Entry 9MEI (X-ray diffraction, 1.84 A resolution); this record covers chains A and B.

Chain A (and B):
Molecule: 3C-like proteinase nsp5
Source organism: Severe acute respiratory syndrome coronavirus 2
Notes: EC 3.4.22.69; chain B of this document is another copy of the same molecule, construct and numbering; everything in this record applies to it too
UniProtKB: P0DTD1 (R1AB_SARS2); residues 1-306 here correspond to UniProt positions 3264-3569 (UniProt number = residue number + 3263)
Chain sequence (306 residues; row label = number of the first residue in the row):
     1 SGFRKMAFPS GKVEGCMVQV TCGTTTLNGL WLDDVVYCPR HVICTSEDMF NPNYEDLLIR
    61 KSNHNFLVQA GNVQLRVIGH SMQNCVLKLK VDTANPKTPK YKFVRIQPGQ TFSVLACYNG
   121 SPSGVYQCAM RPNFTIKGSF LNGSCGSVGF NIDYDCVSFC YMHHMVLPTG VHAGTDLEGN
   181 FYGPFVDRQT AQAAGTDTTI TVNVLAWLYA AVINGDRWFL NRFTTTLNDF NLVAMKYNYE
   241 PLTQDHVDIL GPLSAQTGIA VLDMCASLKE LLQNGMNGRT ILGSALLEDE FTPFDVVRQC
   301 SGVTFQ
Not modelled in the structure: 304-306 (chain B: 302-306)
Construct notes: engineered mutation Phe-50 (Leu3313 in P0DTD1), Val-166 (Glu3429 in P0DTD1)
Covalent attachments: compound V2M linked to Cys-145
Small-molecule neighbours: V2M (N-[(2S)-1-({(2S,3S)-3,4-dihydroxy-1-[(3S)-2-oxopyrrolidin-3-yl]butan-2-yl}amino)-4-methyl-1-oxopentan-2-yl]-4-methoxy-1H-indole-2-carboxamide): Leu-27, His-41, Met-49, Phe-50, Phe-140, Leu-141, Asn-142, Gly-143, Ser-144, His-163, His-164, Met-165, Val-166, Leu-167, Pro-168, His-172, Asp-187, Arg-188, Gln-189, Thr-190, Ala-191
Swiss-Prot annotation at these positions:
  - active site: His-41 (For 3CL-PRO activity), Cys-145 (Nucleophile)
  - site: Gln-306 (Cleavage)
  - cross-link (Glycyl lysine isopeptide (Lys-Gly)): Lys-5 (interchain with G-Cter in ubiquitin), Lys-90 (interchain with G-Cter in ubiquitin)
Reported in the primary citation:
  - binding site for V2M: Ser-1, Phe-140, Cys-145
  - mutagenesis - L50F: increased catalytic activity
  - mutagenesis - L50F/E166V, E166V: decreased catalytic activity
  - conformationally variable residues: Ser-1
  - mutagenesis - E166V (2,700-fold): decreased binding to nirmatrelvir
  - mutagenesis - E166V (Tm change 19.3 degC): decreased stability in response to nirmatrelvir
  - mutagenesis - E166V: decreased binding to V2M

How chain A and chain B interact:
Residue-residue contacts (66):
  Ser-1(A) with Gly-138(B); Ser-139(B); Phe-140(B), hydrogen bond (side chain-backbone); Leu-141(B); Val-166(B); His-172(B), hydrogen bond
  Gly-2(A) with Gly-138(B); Ser-139(B)
  Phe-3(A) with Gly-138(B)
  Arg-4(A) with Lys-5(B); Tyr-126(B); Gln-127(B), hydrogen bond (side chain-backbone); Cys-128(B); Lys-137(B), hydrogen bond (side chain-backbone); Gly-138(B); Ser-139(B)
  Lys-5(A) with Tyr-126(B)
  Met-6(A) with Gly-124(B); Val-125(B); Tyr-126(B), hydrophobic; Ser-139(B)
  Ala-7(A) with Gly-124(B); Val-125(B), hydrogen bond (backbone-backbone)
  Phe-8(A) with Val-125(B)
  Pro-9(A) with Ser-10(B); Glu-14(B); Pro-122(B), hydrophobic; Ser-123(B); Gly-124(B)
  Ser-10(A) with Pro-9(B); Ser-10(B), hydrogen bond (side chain-backbone); Glu-14(B), hydrogen bond (backbone-side chain)
  Gly-11(A) with Gly-11(B); Glu-14(B), hydrogen bond (backbone-side chain)
  Glu-14(A) with Pro-9(B); Ser-10(B), hydrogen bond (side chain-backbone); Gly-11(B), hydrogen bond (side chain-backbone)
  Pro-122(A) with Pro-9(B), hydrophobic
  Ser-123(A) with Pro-9(B); Arg-298(B), hydrogen bond (backbone-side chain)
  Gly-124(A) with Met-6(B); Ala-7(B); Pro-9(B); Arg-298(B)
  Val-125(A) with Met-6(B); Ala-7(B), hydrogen bond (backbone-backbone); Phe-8(B); Val-125(B), hydrophobic
  Tyr-126(A) with Arg-4(B); Lys-5(B); Met-6(B), hydrophobic
  Gln-127(A) with Arg-4(B), hydrogen bond (backbone-side chain)
  Cys-128(A) with Arg-4(B)
  Lys-137(A) with Arg-4(B), hydrogen bond (backbone-side chain)
  Ser-139(A) with Ser-1(B); Gly-2(B), hydrogen bond (side chain-backbone); Arg-4(B); Met-6(B)
  Leu-141(A) with Gln-299(B); Cys-300(B); Ser-301(B)
  Ala-285(A) with Leu-286(B), hydrophobic
  Glu-290(A) with Arg-4(B), salt bridge
  Arg-298(A) with Leu-141(B)
  Gln-299(A) with Ser-139(B), hydrogen bond; Leu-141(B)
Other interface residues (no listed pair), chain A (32 interface residues in all): Leu-115, Gly-138, Thr-280, Gly-283, Ser-301, Val-303
Other interface residues (no listed pair), chain B (33 interface residues in all): Lys-12, Leu-115, Gly-170
The authors on this interface:
  - residue pairs: Ser-1(A)/Phe-140(B) (hydrogen bond)

Summary:
32 residues of chain A and 33 residues of chain B are in contact, with 16 hydrogen bonds and 1 salt bridge.
Among the polar pairs are Glu-290(A)/Arg-4(B), Ser-1(A)/Phe-140(B) and Ser-1(A)/His-172(B). The paper
describes a hydrogen bond between Ser-1(A) and Phe-140(B). The paper reports a binding site for V2M at
Ser-1(A), Phe-140(A) and Cys-145(A); L50F/E166V and E166V of chain A reduce catalytic activity.
Chain A and chain B are both 3C-like proteinase nsp5 (Severe acute respiratory syndrome coronavirus 2); the
structure, Crystal Structure of SARS-CoV-2 Mpro mutant L50F E166V with Pfizer Intravenous Inhibitor
PF-00835231, was determined by X-ray diffraction, deposited together with 9EL4 and 9ELV.
